PDB entry 2MS0 | solution NMR | chains B and C of the 3 polymer chains in the assembly

# Chain B
Molecule: tRNApro
Sequence (71 nucleotides; numbered 1 to 72; 1 number in that range is skipped by the numbering (no residue carries it; nothing is unmodelled there); the number before each row is that of its first residue):
     1 GGCUCGUUGGUCUAGG
    18 GGUAUGAUUCUCGCUUAGGGUGCGAGAGGUCCCGGGUUCAAAUCCCGGAC
    68 GAGCC
What the authors report for this chain:
  - mutagenesis - G9A, G35A/G36A/G37A: decreased binding to Nucleocapsid protein p10 (chain C)

# Chain C
Name: Nucleocapsid protein p10
From: Murine leukemia virus
Reference sequence: P03355 (POL_MLVMS); residues 101-156 here correspond to UniProt positions 479-534 (UniProt number = residue number + 378)
Amino-acid sequence (56 residues; each row starts with the number of its first residue):
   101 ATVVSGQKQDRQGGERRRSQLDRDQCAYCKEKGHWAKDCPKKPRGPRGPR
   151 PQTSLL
Metal / ion sites: Zn2+: Cys126, Cys129, His134, Cys139

# Chain B / chain C interface
Residue-residue contacts (26; chain B residue first):
  C12(B) - Gln112(C)  phosphate contact
  U13(B) - Gln112(C)  phosphate contact
  G16(B) - Val103(C)  base contact
  U32(B) - Tyr128(C)  sugar contact
  U32(B) - Lys142(C)  sugar contact
  U33(B) - Tyr128(C)  phosphate contact
  A34(B) - Tyr128(C)  sugar contact
  A34(B) - Cys129(C)  base contact
  A34(B) - Lys141(C)  base contact
  G35(B) - Ala127(C)  sugar contact
  G35(B) - Tyr128(C)  base contact
  G35(B) - Ala136(C)  base contact
  G35(B) - Lys142(C)  base contact
  G36(B) - Arg117(C)  sugar contact
  G36(B) - Arg118(C)  sugar contact
  G37(B) - Leu121(C)  phosphate contact
  G37(B) - Asp122(C)  base contact
  G37(B) - Arg123(C)  sugar contact
  G37(B) - Gln125(C)  base contact
  G37(B) - Cys126(C)  base contact
  G37(B) - Ala127(C)  base contact
  G37(B) - Trp135(C)  base contact
  G37(B) - Ala136(C)  base contact
  U38(B) - Arg118(C)  phosphate contact
  U38(B) - Lys137(C)  base contact
  U60(B) - Val103(C)  base contact
Other interface residues (no listed pair), chain C (18 interface residues in all): Asp124
Interface features reported in the paper:
  - interface residues, chain B: G37(B)

# In short
Chain B and chain C form an interface of 11 and 18 residues respectively. Cys126(C), Cys129(C), His134(C) and
Cys139(C) form the Zn2+ site. The paper reports that G9A and G35A/G36A/G37A of chain B reduce binding to
Nucleocapsid protein p10 (chain C); the interface residue G37(B).
Chain B is tRNApro and chain C is Nucleocapsid protein p10 (Murine leukemia virus); the structure, Solution
NMR structure pf tRNApro:MLV-Nucleocapsid (1:2) Complex, was determined by solution NMR, deposited together
with 2MQV and 2MS1.
